PDB entry 7CAC | electron microscopy, 3.55 A resolution | chains B and D of the 5 polymer chains in the assembly

# Chain B
Name: Spike glycoprotein
From: Severe acute respiratory syndrome coronavirus 2
Reference sequence: P0DTC2 (SPIKE_SARS2); residues 1-1208 here = UniProt positions 1-1208
Sequence (1208 residues; row label = number of the first residue in the row):
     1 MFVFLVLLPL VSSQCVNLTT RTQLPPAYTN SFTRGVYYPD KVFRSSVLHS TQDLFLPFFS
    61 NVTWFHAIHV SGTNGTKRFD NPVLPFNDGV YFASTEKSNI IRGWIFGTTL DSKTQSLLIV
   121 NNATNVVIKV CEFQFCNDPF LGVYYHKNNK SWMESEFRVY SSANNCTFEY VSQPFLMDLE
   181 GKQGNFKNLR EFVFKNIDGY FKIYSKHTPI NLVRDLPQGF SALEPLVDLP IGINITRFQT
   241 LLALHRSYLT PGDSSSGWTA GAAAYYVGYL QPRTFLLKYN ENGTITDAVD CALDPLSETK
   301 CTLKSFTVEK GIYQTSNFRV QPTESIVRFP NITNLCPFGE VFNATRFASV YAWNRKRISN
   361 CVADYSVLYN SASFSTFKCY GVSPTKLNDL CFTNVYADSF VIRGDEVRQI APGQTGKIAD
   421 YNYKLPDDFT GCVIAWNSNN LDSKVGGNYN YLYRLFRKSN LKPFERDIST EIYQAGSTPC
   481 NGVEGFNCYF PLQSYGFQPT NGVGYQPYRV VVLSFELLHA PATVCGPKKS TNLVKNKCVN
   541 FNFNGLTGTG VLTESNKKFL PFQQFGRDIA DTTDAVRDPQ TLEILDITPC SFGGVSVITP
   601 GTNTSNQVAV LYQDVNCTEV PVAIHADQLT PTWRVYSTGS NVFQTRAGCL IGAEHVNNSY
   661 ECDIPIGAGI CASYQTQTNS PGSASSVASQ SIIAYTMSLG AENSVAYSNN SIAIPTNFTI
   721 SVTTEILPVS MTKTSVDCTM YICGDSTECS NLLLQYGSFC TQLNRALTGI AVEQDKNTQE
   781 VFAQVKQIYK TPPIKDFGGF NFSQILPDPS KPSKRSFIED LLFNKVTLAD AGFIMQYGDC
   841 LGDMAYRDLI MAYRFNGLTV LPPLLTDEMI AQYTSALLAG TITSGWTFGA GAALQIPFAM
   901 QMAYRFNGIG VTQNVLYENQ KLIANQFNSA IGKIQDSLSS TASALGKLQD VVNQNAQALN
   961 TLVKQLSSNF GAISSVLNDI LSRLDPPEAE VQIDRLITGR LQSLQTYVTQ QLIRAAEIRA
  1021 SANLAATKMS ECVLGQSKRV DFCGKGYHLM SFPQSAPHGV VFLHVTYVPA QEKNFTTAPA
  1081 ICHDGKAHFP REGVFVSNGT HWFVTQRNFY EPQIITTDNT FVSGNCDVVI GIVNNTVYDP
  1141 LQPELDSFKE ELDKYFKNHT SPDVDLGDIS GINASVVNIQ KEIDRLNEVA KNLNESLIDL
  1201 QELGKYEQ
Unresolved in the structure: 1-24, 70-79, 173-185, 246-262, 445-446, 621-640, 677-688, 828-850, 1148-1208
Cystine bridges: Cys131-Cys166, Cys291-Cys301, Cys336-Cys361, Cys379-Cys432, Cys480-Cys488, Cys617-Cys649, Cys662-Cys671, Cys738-Cys760, Cys743-Cys749, Cys1032-Cys1043, Cys1082-Cys1126
Covalent attachments: N-acetylglucosamine (NAG) linked to Asn61, Asn122, Asn282, Asn331, Asn343, Asn603, Asn616, Asn657, Asn709, Asn717, Asn801, Asn1074, Asn1098, Asn1134
Sequence notes: engineered mutation Gly682 (Arg in P0DTC2), Ser683 (Arg in P0DTC2), Ser685 (Arg in P0DTC2), Met835 (Lys in P0DTC2), Met844 (Ile in P0DTC2), Tyr846 (Ala in P0DTC2), Met851 (Cys in P0DTC2), Tyr853 (Gln in P0DTC2), Arg854 (Lys in P0DTC2), Pro986 (Lys in P0DTC2), Pro987 (Val in P0DTC2)
Curated features (UniProtKB/Swiss-Prot):
  - region: Asn280 to Cys301 (Putative superantigen), Arg403 to Asp405 (Integrin-binding motif), Asn448 to Phe456 (Immunodominant HLA epitope recognized by the CD8+), Pro681, Ala684 (Putative superantigen), Ser816 to Tyr837 (Fusion peptide 1), Asp1163 to Glu1202 (Heptad repeat 2)
  - site: Arg815, Ser816 (Cleavage)
  - glycosylation: Asn17 (N-linked (GlcNAc...) (complex) asparagine), Asn61 (N-linked (GlcNAc...) (hybrid) asparagine), Asn74 (N-linked (GlcNAc...) (complex) asparagine), Asn122 (N-linked (GlcNAc...) (hybrid) asparagine), Asn149 (N-linked (GlcNAc...) (complex) asparagine), Asn165 (N-linked (GlcNAc...) (complex) asparagine), Asn234 (N-linked (GlcNAc...) (high mannose) asparagine), Asn282 (N-linked (GlcNAc...) (complex) asparagine), Thr323 (O-linked (GalNAc) threonine), Ser325 (O-linked (HexNAc...) serine), Asn331 (N-linked (GlcNAc...) (complex) asparagine), Asn343 (N-linked (GlcNAc...) (complex) asparagine), Asn603 (N-linked (GlcNAc...) (hybrid) asparagine), Asn616 (N-linked (GlcNAc...) (complex) asparagine), Asn657 (N-linked (GlcNAc...) (complex) asparagine), Thr676 (O-linked (GlcNAc...) threonine), Thr678 (O-linked (GlcNAc...) threonine), Asn709 (N-linked (GlcNAc...) (high mannose) asparagine), Asn717 (N-linked (GlcNAc...) (hybrid) asparagine), Asn801 (N-linked (GlcNAc...) (hybrid) asparagine) and 6 more in UniProt
Reported in the primary citation:
  - mutagenesis - V367F: unchanged binding to H014

# Chain D
Name: Light chain of H014 Fab
From: Homo sapiens
Notes: antibody fragment or engineered binder
Sequence (210 residues; numbered 2 to 211; the number before each row is that of its first residue):
     2 IVLTQSPFQS VSPKEKVTIT CRASQSISSN LHWYQQKPDQ SPKLLIKYAS QSISGIPSRF
    62 SGSGSGTDFT LTINSLEAED FGIYFCQQTN FWPYIFGQGT KLEILKRTVA APSVFIFPPS
   122 DEQLKSGTAS VVCLLNNFYP REAKVQWKVD NALQSGNSES VTEQDSKDST YSLSSTLTLS
   182 KADYEKHKVY ACEVTHQGLS STKSFNRGEC
Unresolved in the structure: 209-211
Cystine bridges: Cys22-Cys87, Cys134-Cys193

# How chain B and chain D interact
Residue-residue contacts (8; chain B residue first):
  Ala372(B) with Phe92(D)
  Ser373(B) with Trp93(D)
  Phe374(B) with Asn91(D); Phe92(D), hydrogen bond (backbone-backbone); Trp93(D), hydrogen bond (backbone-backbone)
  Ser375(B) with Asn91(D)
  Asn437(B) with Asn91(D); Phe92(D)
Interface residues without a listed pair, chain D (4 interface residues in all): Ser27

# In short
5 residues of chain B and 4 residues of chain D are in contact, with 2 hydrogen bonds. Backbone hydrogen bonds
pair Phe374(B)-Phe92(D) and Phe374(B)-Trp93(D). Covalently linked N-acetylglucosamine: at Asn61(B), Asn122(B),
Asn282(B), Asn331(B), Asn343(B) and Asn603(B) and 8 more. From the paper: V367F of chain B leaves binding to
H014 unchanged.
Here chain B is Spike glycoprotein (Severe acute respiratory syndrome coronavirus 2) and chain D is Light
chain of H014 Fab (Homo sapiens). Entry 7CAC (SARS-CoV-2 S trimer with one RBD in the open state and complexed
with one H014 Fab) was determined by electron microscopy together with 7CAB, 7CAI, 7CAK and 7CAH from the same
study.
